8UWZ - chains E and F of the 6 polymer chains in the assembly; structure by X-ray diffraction, 3.50 A resolution.

Chain E (and F):
Molecule: Isoform VEGF121 of Vascular endothelial growth factor A, long form
Notes: chain F of this document is another copy of the same molecule, construct and numbering; everything in this record applies to it too
UniProt: P15692 (VEGFA_HUMAN), isoform P15692-9; residues 1-121 here correspond to UniProt positions 27-147 (UniProt number = residue number + 26)
Sequence (121 residues; each row starts with the number of its first residue):
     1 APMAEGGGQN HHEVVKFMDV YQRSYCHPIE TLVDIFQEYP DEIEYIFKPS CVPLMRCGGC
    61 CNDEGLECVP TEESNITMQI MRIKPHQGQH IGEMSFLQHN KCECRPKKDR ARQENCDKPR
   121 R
Unresolved in the structure: 1-10, 109-121 (chain F: 1-10, 110-121)
Disulfide bonds: Cys-26/Cys-68, Cys-57/Cys-102, Cys-61/Cys-104
Covalently attached groups: N-acetylglucosamine (NAG) linked to Asn-75
Sequence notes: conflict Asn-115 (Lys141 in P15692)

How chain E and chain F interact:
Contacting residue pairs - 73 pairs, chain E then chain F:
  His-12(E) / Thr-77(F)  hydrogen bond
  Glu-13(E) / Ile-76(F)
  Glu-13(E) / Thr-77(F)  hydrogen bond (backbone-side chain)
  Val-14(E) / Ile-76(F)
  Val-14(E) / Thr-77(F)
  Val-15(E) / Ile-76(F)  hydrophobic
  Val-15(E) / Thr-77(F)  hydrogen bond (backbone-backbone)
  Val-15(E) / Met-78(F)
  Val-15(E) / Gln-79(F)  hydrogen bond (backbone-side chain)
  Lys-16(E) / Gln-79(F)
  Phe-17(E) / Lys-48(F)
  Phe-17(E) / Pro-49(F)
  Phe-17(E) / Gln-79(F)  hydrogen bond (backbone-side chain)
  Phe-17(E) / Ile-80(F)
  Phe-17(E) / Met-81(F)
  Val-20(E) / Pro-49(F)  hydrophobic
  Val-20(E) / Met-78(F)  hydrophobic
  Val-20(E) / Gln-79(F)
  Val-20(E) / Ile-80(F)  hydrophobic
  Arg-23(E) / Glu-30(F)  salt bridge
  Arg-23(E) / Leu-32(F)
  Arg-23(E) / Pro-53(F)
  Arg-23(E) / Met-55(F)
  Ser-24(E) / Leu-32(F)
  Ser-24(E) / Pro-49(F)
  Ser-24(E) / Cys-51(F)  hydrogen bond (side chain-backbone)
  Ser-24(E) / Val-52(F)
  Ser-24(E) / Pro-53(F)
  His-27(E) / Leu-32(F)
  Ile-29(E) / Glu-30(F)
  Ile-29(E) / Leu-32(F)  hydrophobic
  Glu-30(E) / Arg-23(F)  salt bridge
  Glu-30(E) / Ile-29(F)
  Leu-32(E) / Arg-23(F)
  Leu-32(E) / Ser-24(F)
  Leu-32(E) / Gly-58(F)
  Leu-32(E) / Gly-59(F)
  Lys-48(E) / Phe-17(F)
  Pro-49(E) / Phe-17(F)
  Pro-49(E) / Val-20(F)  hydrophobic
  Pro-49(E) / Tyr-21(F)  hydrophobic
  Pro-49(E) / Ser-24(F)
  Pro-49(E) / Cys-60(F)  hydrophobic
  Pro-49(E) / Asn-62(F)
  Ser-50(E) / Cys-60(F)  hydrogen bond
  Ser-50(E) / Asn-62(F)  hydrogen bond (backbone-side chain)
  Cys-51(E) / Ser-24(F)  hydrogen bond (backbone-side chain)
  Cys-51(E) / Gly-59(F)
  Cys-51(E) / Cys-60(F)  disulfide
  Val-52(E) / Ser-24(F)
  Pro-53(E) / Arg-23(F)
  Pro-53(E) / Ser-24(F)
  Gly-58(E) / Leu-32(F)
  Gly-59(E) / Leu-32(F)
  Gly-59(E) / Cys-51(F)
  Cys-60(E) / Pro-49(F)  hydrophobic
  Cys-60(E) / Ser-50(F)
  Cys-60(E) / Cys-51(F)  disulfide
  Asn-62(E) / Pro-49(F)
  Asn-62(E) / Ser-50(F)  hydrogen bond (side chain-backbone)
  Ile-76(E) / Glu-13(F)
  Thr-77(E) / His-12(F)
  Thr-77(E) / Glu-13(F)  hydrogen bond (side chain-backbone)
  Thr-77(E) / Val-14(F)
  Thr-77(E) / Val-15(F)  hydrogen bond (backbone-backbone)
  Met-78(E) / Val-15(F)
  Met-78(E) / Val-20(F)  hydrophobic
  Gln-79(E) / Val-15(F)  hydrogen bond (backbone-backbone)
  Gln-79(E) / Lys-16(F)
  Gln-79(E) / Phe-17(F)  hydrogen bond (side chain-backbone)
  Gln-79(E) / Val-20(F)
  Ile-80(E) / Val-20(F)  hydrophobic
  Met-81(E) / Phe-17(F)  hydrophobic
Interface residues without a listed pair, chain E (31 interface residues in all): Tyr-21, Ile-91
Interface residues without a listed pair, chain F (33 interface residues in all): Tyr-25, His-27, Ile-91
Disulfides between the chains: Cys-51(E)/Cys-60(F), Cys-60(E)/Cys-51(F)

Overview:
The interface between chain E and chain F involves 31 residues on one side and 33 on the other, with 2
disulfide bonds, 14 hydrogen bonds and 2 salt bridges. Polar contacts include Arg-23(E)/Glu-30(F),
His-12(E)/Thr-77(F) and Glu-13(E)/Thr-77(F). Covalently linked N-acetylglucosamine: at Asn-75(E).
Chain E and chain F are both Isoform VEGF121 of Vascular endothelial growth factor A, long form; the
structure, The structure of Raamsizumab in complex with VEGF121, was determined by X-ray diffraction.
